PDB entry 7VO9 | electron microscopy, 3.80 A resolution | chains A and G of the 6 polymer chains in the assembly

# Chain A
Molecule: 84-nt DNA strand
Sequence (84 nucleotides; each row starts with the number of its first residue):
     1 CAAGGCACAT GACAACGGTG TTCAGTGCCG CGTTGCCCGA TACCCCCTAC CCGTAGTTGA
    61 CTGGCATCCG GGCGCCGGGT CGCC
Disordered / not traced: 44-84

# Chain G
Protein: Putative metal uptake regulation protein
Organism: Streptomyces coelicolor (strain ATCC BAA-471 / A3(2) / M145)
Reference sequence: Q9L2H5 (Q9L2H5_STRCO); residues 1-139 here = UniProt positions 1-139
Chain sequence (159 residues; row label = number of the first residue in the row; numbers below 1 keep their minus sign (Met-19 is residue -19)):
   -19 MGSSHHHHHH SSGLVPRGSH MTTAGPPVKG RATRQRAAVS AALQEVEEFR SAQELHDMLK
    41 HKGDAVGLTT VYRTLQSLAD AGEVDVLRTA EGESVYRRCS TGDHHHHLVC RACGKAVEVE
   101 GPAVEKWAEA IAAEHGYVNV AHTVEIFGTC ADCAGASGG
Disordered / not traced: -19 to 5, 137-139
Sequence notes: initiating methionine (-19); expression tag (-18 to 0)
Ion coordination: Zn2+ site 1: Cys79, His85, His87; Zn2+ site 2: His84, His86, His122; Zn2+ site 3: Cys90, Cys93, Cys130, Cys133
Reported in the primary citation:
  - mutagenesis - R11A, D37A/H41A, R53A: decreased binding to the 84-nt DNA strand (chain A)

# How chain A and chain G interact
Residue-residue contacts (20):
  DC13(A) - Arg11(G)  base contact
  DA14(A) - Arg11(G)  sugar contact
  DA15(A) - Gly10(G)  phosphate contact
  DA15(A) - Arg11(G)  hydrogen bond to the phosphate
  DA15(A) - Thr13(G)  hydrogen bond to the phosphate
  DA15(A) - Arg16(G)  salt bridge to the phosphate
  DC16(A) - Thr13(G)  hydrogen bond to the phosphate
  DC16(A) - Gln15(G)  sugar contact
  DC16(A) - Arg16(G)  phosphate contact
  DC16(A) - Thr50(G)  phosphate contact
  DC16(A) - Arg53(G)  base contact
  DG17(A) - Arg14(G)  salt bridge to the phosphate
  DG17(A) - Gln15(G)  hydrogen bond to the phosphate
  DG17(A) - Ala45(G)  phosphate contact
  DG17(A) - Val46(G)  phosphate contact
  DG17(A) - Gly47(G)  phosphate contact
  DG17(A) - Thr49(G)  hydrogen bond to the base
  DG17(A) - Thr50(G)  hydrogen bond to the phosphate
  DG17(A) - Arg53(G)  hydrogen bond to the base
  DG18(A) - Thr49(G)  base contact
Also at the interface, not in a pair above, chain A (7 interface residues in all): DT19

# In short
The interface between chain A and chain G involves 7 residues on one side and 12 on the other; the contacts
include 7 hydrogen bonds and 2 salt bridges. Polar pairs include DG17(A)-Thr49(G), DG17(A)-Arg53(G) and
DA15(A)-Arg11(G). From the paper: R11A, D37A/H41A and R53A of chain G reduce binding to the 84-nt DNA strand
(chain A).
Chain A is an 84-nt DNA strand and chain G is Putative metal uptake regulation protein (Streptomyces
coelicolor (strain ATCC BAA-471 / A3(2) / M145)); the structure, Streptomyces coelicolor zinc uptake regulator
complexed with zinc and DNA (dimer of dimers), was determined by electron microscopy together with 7VO0, 7VPD,
7VPZ, 7X74, 7X75 and 7X76 from the same study.
